8QTI - chains C and O of the 9 polymer chains in the assembly; structure by electron microscopy, 3.09 A resolution.

Chain C:
Name: DNA-directed RNA polymerase subunit beta
Organism: Mycolicibacterium smegmatis MC2 155
Notes: EC 2.7.7.6
UniProtKB: P60281 (RPOB_MYCS2); residue numbers follow UniProt; this construct covers 1-1169
Sequence (1169 residues; row label = number of the first residue in the row):
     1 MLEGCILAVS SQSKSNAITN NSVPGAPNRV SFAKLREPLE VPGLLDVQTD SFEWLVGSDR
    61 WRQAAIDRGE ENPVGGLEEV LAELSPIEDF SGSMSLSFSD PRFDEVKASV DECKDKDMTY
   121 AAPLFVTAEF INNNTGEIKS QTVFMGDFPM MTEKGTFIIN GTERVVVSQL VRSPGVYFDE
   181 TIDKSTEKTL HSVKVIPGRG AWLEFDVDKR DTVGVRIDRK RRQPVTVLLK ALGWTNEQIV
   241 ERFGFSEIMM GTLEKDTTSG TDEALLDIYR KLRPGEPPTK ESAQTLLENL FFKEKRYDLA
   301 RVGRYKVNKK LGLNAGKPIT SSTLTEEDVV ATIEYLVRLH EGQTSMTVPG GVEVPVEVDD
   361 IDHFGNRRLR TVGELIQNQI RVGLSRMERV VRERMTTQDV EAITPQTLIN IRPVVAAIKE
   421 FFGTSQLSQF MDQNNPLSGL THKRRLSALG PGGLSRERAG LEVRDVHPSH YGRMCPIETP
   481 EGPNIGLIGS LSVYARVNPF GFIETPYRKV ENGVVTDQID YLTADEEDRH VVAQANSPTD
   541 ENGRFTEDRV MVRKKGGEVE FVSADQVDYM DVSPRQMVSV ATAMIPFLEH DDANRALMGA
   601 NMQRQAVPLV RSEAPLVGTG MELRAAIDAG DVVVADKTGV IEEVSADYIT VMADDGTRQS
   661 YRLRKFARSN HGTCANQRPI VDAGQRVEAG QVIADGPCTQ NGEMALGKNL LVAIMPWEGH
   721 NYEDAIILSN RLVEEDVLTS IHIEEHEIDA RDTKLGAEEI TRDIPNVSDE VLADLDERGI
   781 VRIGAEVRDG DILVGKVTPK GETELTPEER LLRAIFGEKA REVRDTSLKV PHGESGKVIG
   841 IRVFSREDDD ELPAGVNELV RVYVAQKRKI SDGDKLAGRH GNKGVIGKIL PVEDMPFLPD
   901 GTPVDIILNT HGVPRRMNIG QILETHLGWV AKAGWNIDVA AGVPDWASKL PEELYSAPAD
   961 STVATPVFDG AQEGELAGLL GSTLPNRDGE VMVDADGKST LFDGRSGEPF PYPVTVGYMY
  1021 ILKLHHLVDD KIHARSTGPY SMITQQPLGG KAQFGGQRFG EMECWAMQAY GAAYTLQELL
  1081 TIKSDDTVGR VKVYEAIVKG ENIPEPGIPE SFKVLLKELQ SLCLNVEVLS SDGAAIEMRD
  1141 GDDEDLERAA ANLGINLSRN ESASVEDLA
Not modelled in the structure: 1-20, 1131-1169
Swiss-Prot annotation at these positions:
  - mutagenesis: Gln429 (Q429K/L: Rifampicin (Rif) resistant), Asp432 (D432V: Rifampicin (Rif) resistant; D432Y: Rifampicin (Rif) resistant; RbpA no longer rescues transcription in the presence of Rif. Decreased affinity for Rif, no change in affinity for RbpA), His442 (H442D/L/P/R/Y: Rifampicin (Rif) resistant), Arg445 (R445L/P: Rifampicin (Rif) resistant), Ser447 (S447L/P/W: Rifampicin (Rif) resistant; RbpA no longer rescues transcription in the presence of Rif, decreased affinity for Rif, no change in affinity for RbpA; tested in the Leu mutation), Leu449 (L449P: Rifampicin (Rif) resistant)

Chain O:
Molecule: DNA 50-mer non-template strand
Sequence (50 nucleotides; row label = number of the first residue in the row):
     1 GCTTGACAAA AGTGTTAAAT TGTGCTATAC TGGGAGCCGT CACGGATGCG

Chain C / chain O interface:
Pairs across the interface - 14 pairs, chain C then chain O:
  Gly200(C) with DC37(O), hydrogen bond to the base
  Ala201(C) with DC37(O), base contact
  Trp202(C) with DC38(O), sugar contact
  Arg219(C) with DC37(O), hydrogen bond to the sugar; DC38(O), sugar contact
  Ile361(C) with DG39(O), base contact
  Asp362(C) with DG39(O), hydrogen bond to the base
  Arg367(C) with DG39(O), base contact
  Arg389(C) with DA35(O), salt bridge to the phosphate
  Leu454(C) with DG39(O), base contact
  Glu457(C) with DT40(O), base contact
  Arg458(C) with DT40(O), sugar contact
  Gly460(C) with DC41(O), phosphate contact
  Val463(C) with DG39(O), base contact
Interface residues without a listed pair, chain C (21 interface residues in all): Arg172, Gly198, Arg199, Arg221, Arg296, Gly453, Ala459, Leu461
Interface residues without a listed pair, chain O (8 interface residues in all): DG36, DC49

Summary:
Chain C and chain O form an interface of 21 and 8 residues respectively, with 3 hydrogen bonds and 1 salt
bridge. Among the polar pairs are Gly200(C)-DC37(O), Asp362(C)-DG39(O) and Arg219(C)-DC37(O). Curated
annotation (UniProt) lists 6 mutagenesis sites on chain C.
Here chain C is DNA-directed RNA polymerase subunit beta (Mycolicibacterium smegmatis MC2 155) and chain O is
DNA 50-mer non-template strand. Entry 8QTI (Mycobacterium smegnatis RNAP open promoter complex with SigmaA and
RbpA) was determined by electron microscopy, deposited together with 8Q3I, 8QN8, 8QU6, 8R2M, 8R3M, 8R6P and
8R6R.
